Entry 7CGE (electron microscopy, 2.90 A resolution); this record covers chains G and L of the 12 polymer chains in the assembly.

Chain G (and L):
Molecule: Outer membrane lipid asymmetry maintenance protein MlaD
Organism: Escherichia coli (strain K12)
Notes: chain L of this document is another copy of the same molecule, construct and numbering; everything in this record applies to it too
UniProt: A0A6D2XU65 (A0A6D2XU65_ECOLI); residues 1-183 here = UniProt positions 1-183
Amino-acid sequence (183 residues; row label = number of the first residue in the row):
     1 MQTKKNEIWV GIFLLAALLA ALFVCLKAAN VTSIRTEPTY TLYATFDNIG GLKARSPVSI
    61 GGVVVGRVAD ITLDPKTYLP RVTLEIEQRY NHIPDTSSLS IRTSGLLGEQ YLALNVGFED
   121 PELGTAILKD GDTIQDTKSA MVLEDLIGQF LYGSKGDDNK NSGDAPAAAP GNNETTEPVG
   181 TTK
Disordered / not traced: 1-3, 31-35, 153-183
Residues lining bound ligands: phosphatidylglycerol (PGW; (1R)-2-{[(S)-{[(2S)-2,3-dihydroxypropyl]oxy}(hydroxy)phosphoryl]oxy}-1-[(hexadecanoyloxy)methyl]ethyl (9Z)-octadec-9-enoate): V24, C25, R55, R67, E85
What the authors report for this chain:
  - binding site for phosphatidylglycerol: R55, R67, L106, L107

Interface between chain G and chain L:
Pairs across the interface (31):
  K27(G) - R55(L)
  I60(G) - L73(L)
  G61(G) - D47(L)
  G61(G) - N48(L)
  G61(G) - I49(L)  hydrogen bond (backbone-backbone)
  G61(G) - G50(L)
  G61(G) - P80(L)
  G62(G) - N48(L)
  G62(G) - G50(L)
  V63(G) - I71(L)  hydrophobic
  V63(G) - L73(L)  hydrophobic
  V65(G) - L73(L)  hydrophobic
  Y90(G) - Y78(L)
  N91(G) - Y78(L)
  H92(G) - Y78(L)  hydrogen bond (backbone-side chain)
  R102(G) - V142(L)
  R102(G) - E144(L)
  R102(G) - D145(L)  salt bridge
  T103(G) - E144(L)  hydrogen bond (backbone-side chain)
  S104(G) - L107(L)
  S104(G) - G108(L)
  G105(G) - G108(L)
  G105(G) - L143(L)
  L106(G) - L106(L)
  L107(G) - L106(L)  hydrogen bond (backbone-backbone)
  L107(G) - L107(L)
  G108(G) - L107(L)
  M141(G) - E144(L)
  M141(G) - I147(L)  hydrophobic
  L146(G) - I147(L)  hydrophobic
  L146(G) - L151(L)
Also at the interface, not in a pair above, chain G (23 interface residues in all): I101, V116, F118, Q149, F150
Also at the interface, not in a pair above, chain L (21 interface residues in all): K76, T77, F150

Overview:
The interface between chain G and chain L involves 23 residues on one side and 21 on the other, with 4
hydrogen bonds and 1 salt bridge. Polar contacts include R102(G)-D145(L), H92(G)-Y78(L) and T103(G)-E144(L).
Ligands of chain G: phosphatidylglycerol. The paper reports a binding site for phosphatidylglycerol at R55(G),
R67(G) and L106(G) among others.
Chain G and chain L are both Outer membrane lipid asymmetry maintenance protein MlaD (Escherichia coli (strain
K12)); the structure, The overall structure of nucleotide free MlaFEDB complex, was determined by electron
microscopy, deposited together with 7CGN and 7CH0.
